PDB entry 9HJT | electron microscopy, 3.26 A resolution | chains A and F of the 7 polymer chains in the assembly

[Chain A]
Name: E3 ubiquitin-protein ligase ZFP91
From: Homo sapiens
Notes: EC 2.3.2.27
UniProtKB: Q96JP5 (ZFP91_HUMAN); residues -289 to 280 here correspond to UniProt positions 1-570 (UniProt number = residue number + 290)
Sequence (570 residues; each row starts with the number of its first residue; numbers below 1 keep their minus sign (Met-289 is residue -289)):
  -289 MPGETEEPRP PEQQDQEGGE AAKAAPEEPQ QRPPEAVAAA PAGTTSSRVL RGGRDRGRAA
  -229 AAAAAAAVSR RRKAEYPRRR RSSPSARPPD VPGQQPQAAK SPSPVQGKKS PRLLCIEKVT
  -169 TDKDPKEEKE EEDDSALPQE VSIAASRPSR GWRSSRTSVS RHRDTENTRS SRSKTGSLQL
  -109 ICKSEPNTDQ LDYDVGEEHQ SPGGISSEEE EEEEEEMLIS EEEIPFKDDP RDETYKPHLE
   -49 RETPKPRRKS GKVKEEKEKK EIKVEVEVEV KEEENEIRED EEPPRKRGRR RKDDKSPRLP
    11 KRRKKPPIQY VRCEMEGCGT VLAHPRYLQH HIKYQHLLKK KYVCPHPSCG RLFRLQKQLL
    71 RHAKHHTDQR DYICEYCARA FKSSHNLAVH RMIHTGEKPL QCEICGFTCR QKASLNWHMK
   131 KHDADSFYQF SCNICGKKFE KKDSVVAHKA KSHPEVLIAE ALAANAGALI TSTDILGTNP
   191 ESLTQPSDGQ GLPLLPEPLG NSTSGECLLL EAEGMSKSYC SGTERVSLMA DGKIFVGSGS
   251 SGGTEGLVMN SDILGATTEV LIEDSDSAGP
Not modelled in the structure: -289 to 13, 168-280
Metal / ion sites: Zn2+ site 1: Cys23, Cys28, His41, His46; Zn2+ site 2: Cys54, Cys59, His72, His76; Zn2+ site 3: Cys84, Cys87, His100, His104; Zn2+ site 4: Cys112, Cys115, His128, His132; Zn2+ site 5: Cys142, Cys145, His158, His163
UniProt features mapped onto this chain:
  - zinc finger: Val21 to His46 (C2H2-type 1), Tyr52 to His76 (C2H2-type 2), Tyr82 to His104 (C2H2-type 3), Leu110 to His132 (C2H2-type 4), Phe140 to His163 (C2H2-type 5)
  - region: Leu48 to Asp78 (Interaction with MAP3K14/NIK)
  - modified residue (Phosphoserine): Ser-207, Ser-187

[Chain F]
Name: Selenide, water dikinase 1
From: Homo sapiens
Notes: EC 2.7.9.3
UniProtKB: P49903 (SPS1_HUMAN); residue numbers follow UniProt; this construct covers 1-392
Sequence (392 residues; row label = number of the first residue in the row):
     1 MSTRESFNPE SYELDKSFRL TRFTELKGTG CKVPQDVLQK LLESLQENHF QEDEQFLGAV
    61 MPRLGIGMDT CVIPLRHGGL SLVQTTDYIY PIVDDPYMMG RIACANVLSD LYAMGVTECD
   121 NMLMLLGVSN KMTDRERDKV MPLIIQGFKD AAEEAGTSVT GGQTVLNPWI VLGGVATTVC
   181 QPNEFIMPDN AVPGDVLVLT KPLGTQVAVA VHQWLDIPEK WNKIKLVVTQ EDVELAYQEA
   241 MMNMARLNRT AAGLMHTFNA HAATDITGFG ILGHAQNLAK QQRNEVSFVI HNLPVLAKMA
   301 AVSKACGNMF GLMHGTCPET SGGLLICLPR EQAARFCAEI KSPKYGEGHQ AWIIGIVEKG
   361 NRTARIIDKP RIIEVAPQVA TQNVNPTPGA TS
Not modelled in the structure: 380-392
UniProt features mapped onto this chain:
  - active site: Cys31
  - binding site (ATP): Lys32, Gly67 to Asp69, Asp87, Asp110, Gly161 to Thr164
  - binding site (Mg(2+)): Asp69, Asp110, Asp265
  - site: Lys32 (Important for catalytic activity)
  - modified residue: Ser2 (N-acetylserine)
  - mutagenesis: Thr85 (T85A: Strongly reduced ADP hydrolysis), Gly268 (G268C: No change in ATP-binding), Gly270 (G270R: No change in ATP-binding), Gly273 (G273A/D/V: Loss of ATP-binding), His274 (H274N: Reduced ATP-binding; H274Y: Increased ATP-binding)

[Interface between chain A and chain F]
Contacting residue pairs (24; chain A residue first):
  Tyr20(A) with Leu226(F); Lys304(F); Ala305(F)
  Val21(A) with Leu226(F)
  Arg22(A) with Leu226(F)
  Lys108(A) with His291(F)
  Pro109(A) with His291(F), hydrogen bond (backbone-side chain)
  Gln111(A) with Val196(F); His291(F); Asn292(F), hydrogen bond (backbone-side chain); Ile353(F); Ile354(F); Gly355(F), hydrogen bond (side chain-backbone); Ile356(F); Arg371(F), hydrogen bond (backbone-side chain)
  Glu113(A) with Trp352(F); Ile353(F), hydrogen bond (backbone-backbone); Arg371(F), salt bridge; Ile373(F)
  Ile114(A) with Ala334(F); Ile353(F)
  Cys115(A) with Arg330(F), hydrogen bond (backbone-side chain)
  Gly116(A) with Arg330(F), hydrogen bond (backbone-side chain); Ile353(F)
Also at the interface, not in a pair above, chain A (13 interface residues in all): Cys112, Phe117, Leu125
Also at the interface, not in a pair above, chain F (18 interface residues in all): Ala333, Ala351, Ile367

[Summary]
13 residues of chain A and 18 residues of chain F are in contact, with 7 hydrogen bonds and 1 salt bridge.
Polar contacts include Glu113(A)-Arg371(F), Pro109(A)-His291(F) and Gln111(A)-Asn292(F).
Here chain A is E3 ubiquitin-protein ligase ZFP91 and chain F is Selenide, water dikinase 1, both from Homo
sapiens. Entry 9HJT (Structure of Zincore (SEPHS1:QRICH1) binding to ZFP91 on DNA) was determined by electron
microscopy together with 9HJU from the same study.
